1JND - chain A; structure by X-ray diffraction, 1.30 A resolution.

[Chain A]
Name: Imaginal disc growth factor-2
From: Drosophila melanogaster
Amino-acid sequence (420 residues; row label = number of the first residue in the row):
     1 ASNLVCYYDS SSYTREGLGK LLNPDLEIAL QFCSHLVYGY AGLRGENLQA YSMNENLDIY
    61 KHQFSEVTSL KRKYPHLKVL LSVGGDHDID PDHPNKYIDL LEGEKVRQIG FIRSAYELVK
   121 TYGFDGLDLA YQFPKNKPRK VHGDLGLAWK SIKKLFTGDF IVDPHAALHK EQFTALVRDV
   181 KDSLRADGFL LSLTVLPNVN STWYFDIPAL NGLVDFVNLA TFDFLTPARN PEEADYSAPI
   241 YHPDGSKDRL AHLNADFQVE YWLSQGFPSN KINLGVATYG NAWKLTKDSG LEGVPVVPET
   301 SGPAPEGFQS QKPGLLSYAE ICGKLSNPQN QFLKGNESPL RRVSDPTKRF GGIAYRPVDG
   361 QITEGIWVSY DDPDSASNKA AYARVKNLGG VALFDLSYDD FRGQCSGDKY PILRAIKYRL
Unresolved in the structure: 1, 142-160
Sequence notes: conflict Phe257 (Val277 in 4092089)
Cystine bridges: Cys6-Cys33, Cys322-Cys405
Glycans and other covalent adducts: glycan linked to Asn200
What the authors report for this chain:
  - post-translational modification sites: Asn200
  - contacts within the chain: Tyr7-Asp128 (hydrogen bond), Asp86-Lys135 (salt bridge), Asn136-Arg229 (hydrogen bond), Lys312-Tyr398 (hydrogen bond)
  - conformationally variable residues (loop rearrangement): Glu320 to Leu340
  - binding site for N-acetylglucosamine: Asn200

[In short]
The paper reports a binding site for N-acetylglucosamine at Asn200; a modification site at Asn200.
Chain A is Imaginal disc growth factor-2 (Drosophila melanogaster); the structure, Crystal structure of
imaginal disc growth factor-2, was determined by X-ray diffraction together with 1JNE from the same study.
